PDB entry 7AEO | X-ray diffraction, 2.80 A resolution | chains A and B of the 3 polymer chains in the assembly

Chain A:
Name: Poly [ADP-ribose] polymerase 2
Source organism: Homo sapiens
Notes: EC 2.4.2.30, 2.4.2.-
UniProt: Q9UGN5 (PARP2_HUMAN); residue numbers follow UniProt; this construct covers 90-583
Chain sequence (496 residues; row label = number of the first residue in the row):
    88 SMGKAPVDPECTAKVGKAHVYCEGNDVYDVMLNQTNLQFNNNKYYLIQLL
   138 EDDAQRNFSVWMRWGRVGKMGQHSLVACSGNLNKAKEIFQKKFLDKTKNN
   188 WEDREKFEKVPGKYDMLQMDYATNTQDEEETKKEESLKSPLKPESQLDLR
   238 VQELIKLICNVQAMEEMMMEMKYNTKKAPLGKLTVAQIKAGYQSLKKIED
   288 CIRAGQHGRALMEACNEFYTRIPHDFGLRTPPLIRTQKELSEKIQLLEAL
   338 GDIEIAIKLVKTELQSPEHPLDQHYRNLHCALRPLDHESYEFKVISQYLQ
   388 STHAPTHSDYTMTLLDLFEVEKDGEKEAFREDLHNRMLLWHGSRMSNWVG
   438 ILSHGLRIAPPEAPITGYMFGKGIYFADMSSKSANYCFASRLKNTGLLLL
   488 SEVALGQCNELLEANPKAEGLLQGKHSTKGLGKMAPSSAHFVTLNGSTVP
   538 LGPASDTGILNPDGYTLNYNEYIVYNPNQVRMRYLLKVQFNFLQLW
Not modelled in the structure: 88-90, 210-230, 339-354
Construct notes: expression tag (88-89)
UniProt features mapped onto this chain:
  - active site: Glu-558 (For poly [ADP-ribose] polymerase activity)
  - binding site (NAD(+)): His-428 to Ser-430, Gly-437, Arg-444, Ser-470
  - site: Asp-207, Tyr-208 (Cleavage)
  - modified residue (Phosphoserine): Ser-226, Ser-232
  - mutagenesis: Gln-125 to Phe-126 (In PARP2-QFRD mutant; induces conformational change that bridges nucleosomes by binding to linker DNA ends and promotes interaction with HPF1), Asn-127 (N127A: Decreased poly [ADP-ribose] polymerase activity. Impaired formation of a complex with damaged DNA), Asn-128 (N128A: Does not affect poly [ADP-ribose] polymerase activity), Asn-129 (N129A: Reduced recruitment to DNA damage sites. Abolished DNA-induced ADP-ribosyltransferase activity), Lys-130 (K130A: Decreased poly [ADP-ribose] polymerase activity), Tyr-132 (Y132F: Decreased poly [ADP-ribose] polymerase activity), Trp-151 (W151A: Decreased poly [ADP-ribose] polymerase activity. Impaired formation of a complex with damaged DNA), Arg-153 (R153A: Abolished formation of a complex with core nucleosome and HPF1, leading to abolished ability to catalyze serine ADP-ribosylation of histones ...), Val-154 (V154A: Abolished formation of a complex with core nucleosome and HPF1, leading to abolished ability to catalyze serine ADP-ribosylation of histones), Gln-159 (Q159A: Decreased poly [ADP-ribose] polymerase activity), Lys-183 (K183A: Decreased poly [ADP-ribose] polymerase activity. Impaired formation of a complex with damaged DNA), Tyr-201 (Y201A: Reduced DNA-induced ADP-ribosyltransferase activity; Y201F: Reduced recruitment to DNA damage sites. Decreased poly [ADP-ribose] polymerase activity), 6 further mutagenesis entries in UniProt
From the paper describing this entry:
  - binding site for the 16-nt DNA strand (chain B): Asn-127, Lys-130, Trp-151, Arg-153, Gly-429, Ser-470
  - contacts within the chain: Asn-127/Arg-153, Arg-153/Gly-314 (backbone contact)
  - conformationally variable residues (helix shift): Gly-338
  - mutagenesis - N129A: abolished catalytic activity
  - mutagenesis - N129A: unchanged binding to DNA
  - mutagenesis - Y201F: decreased catalytic activity
  - mutagenesis - E286A: increased catalytic activity on activating DNA oligonucleotide
  - mutagenesis - E286A: unchanged catalytic activity on absence of the DNA
  - mutagenesis - E286R: increased catalytic activity
  - mutagenesis - G338A: unchanged catalytic activity

Chain B:
Molecule: 16-nt DNA strand
Sequence (16 nucleotides; numbered 1 to 16; the number before each row is that of its first residue):
     1 TGTGCTCCGGGTCGTC

How chain A and chain B interact:
Pairs across the interface (1; chain A residue first):
  Lys-185(A) with DG11(B), salt bridge to the phosphate
Other interface residues (no listed pair), chain B (2 interface residues in all): DG10

In short:
The interface between chain A and chain B involves 1 residues on one side and 2 on the other, with 1 salt
bridge. Its one salt-bridged contact is Lys-185(A)/DG11(B). The paper reports a binding site for the 16-nt DNA
strand (chain B) at Asn-127(A), Lys-130(A) and Trp-151(A) among others; N129A of chain A abolishes catalytic
activity; 5 substitutions were tested in all.
Here chain A is Poly [ADP-ribose] polymerase 2 (Homo sapiens) and chain B is a 16-nt DNA strand. Entry 7AEO
(Human ARTD2 in complex with DNA oligonucleotides) was determined by X-ray diffraction.
